Entry 8HPY (X-ray diffraction, 5.87 A resolution (low resolution: residue-level contacts below are approximate; hydrogen-bond / salt-bridge calls are withheld)); this record covers chains A and D.

[Chain A]
Protein: Disintegrin and metalloproteinase domain-containing protein 22
From: Homo sapiens
Reference sequence: Q9P0K1 (ADA22_HUMAN); residue numbers follow UniProt; this construct covers 233-718
Sequence (486 residues; each row starts with the number of its first residue):
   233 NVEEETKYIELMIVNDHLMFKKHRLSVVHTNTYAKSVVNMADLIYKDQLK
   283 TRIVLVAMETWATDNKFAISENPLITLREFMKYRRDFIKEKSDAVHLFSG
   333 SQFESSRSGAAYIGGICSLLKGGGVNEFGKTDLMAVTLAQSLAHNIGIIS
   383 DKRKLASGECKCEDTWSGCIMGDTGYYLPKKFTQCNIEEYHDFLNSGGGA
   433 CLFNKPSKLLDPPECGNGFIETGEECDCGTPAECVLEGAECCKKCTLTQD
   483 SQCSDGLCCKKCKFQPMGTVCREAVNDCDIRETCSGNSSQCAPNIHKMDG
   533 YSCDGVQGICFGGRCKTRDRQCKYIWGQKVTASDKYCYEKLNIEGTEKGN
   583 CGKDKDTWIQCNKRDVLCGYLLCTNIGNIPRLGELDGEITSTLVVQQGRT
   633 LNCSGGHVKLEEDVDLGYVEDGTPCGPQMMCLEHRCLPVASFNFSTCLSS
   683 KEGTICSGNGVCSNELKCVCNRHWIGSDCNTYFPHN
Disordered / not traced: 717-718
Disulfides: Cys-349/Cys-433, Cys-392/Cys-417, Cys-394/Cys-401, Cys-447/Cys-477, Cys-458/Cys-474, Cys-460/Cys-466, Cys-473/Cys-494, Cys-485/Cys-491, Cys-490/Cys-516, Cys-503/Cys-523, Cys-510/Cys-542, Cys-535/Cys-547, Cys-554/Cys-605, Cys-569/Cys-635, Cys-583/Cys-593, Cys-600/Cys-663, Cys-657/Cys-668, Cys-679/Cys-694, Cys-688/Cys-700, Cys-702/Cys-711
Glycans and other covalent adducts: N-acetylglucosamine (NAG) linked to Asn-519, Asn-634, Asn-675
Ion coordination: Ca2+ site 1: Glu-242, Asp-325, Cys-433, Asn-436; Ca2+ site 2: Glu-446, Asn-449, Phe-451, Glu-453, Glu-456, Asp-459; Ca2+ site 3: Asp-511, Ile-512, Glu-514, Asn-526, Ile-527
Curated features (UniProtKB/Swiss-Prot):
  - glycosylation (N-linked (GlcNAc...) asparagine): Asn-519, Asn-634, Asn-675
  - natural variant: Cys-401 (C401Y: In DEE61; uncertain significance)

[Chain D]
Protein: Leucine-rich glioma-inactivated protein 1
From: Homo sapiens
Reference sequence: O95970 (LGI1_HUMAN); numbering as in UniProt (aligned over 39-557)
Sequence (526 residues; row label = number of the first residue in the row):
    32 HHHHHHHKPKCPAVCTCTKDNALCENARSIPRTVPPDVISLSFVRSGFTE
    82 ISEGSFLFTPSLQLLLFTSNSFDVISDDAFIGLPHLEYLFIENNNIKSIS
   132 RHTFRGLKSLIHLSLANNNLQTLPKDIFKGLDSLTNVDLRGNSFNCDCKL
   182 KWLVEWLGHTNATVEDIYCEGPPEYKKRKINSLSSKDFDCIITEFAKSQD
   232 LPYQSLSIDTFSYLNDEYVVIAQPFTGKCIFLEWDHVEKTFRNYDNITGT
   282 STVVCKPIVIETQLYVIVAQLFGGSHIYKRDSFANKFIKIQDIEILKIRK
   332 PNDIETFKIENNWYFVVADSSKAGFTTIYKWNGNGFYSHQSLHAWYRDTD
   382 VEYLEIVRTPQTLRTPHLILSSSSQRPVIYQWNKATQLFTNQTDIPNMED
   432 VYAVKHFSVKGDVYICLTRFIGDSKVMKWGGSSFQDIQRMPSRGSMVFQP
   482 LQINNYQYAILGSDYSFTQVYNWDAEKAKFVKFQELNVQAPRSFTHVSIN
   532 KRNFLFASSFKGNTQIYKHVIVDLSA
Disordered / not traced: 32-40, 556-557
Disulfides: Cys-42/Cys-48, Cys-46/Cys-55, Cys-177/Cys-200, Cys-179/Cys-221, Cys-260/Cys-286
Glycans and other covalent adducts: N-acetylglucosamine (NAG) linked to Asn-192, Asn-277, Asn-422
Sequence notes: expression tag (32-38)
Ion coordination: Ca2+: Asp-334, Glu-336, Asp-381, Val-382, Glu-383
Curated features (UniProtKB/Swiss-Prot):
  - glycosylation (N-linked (GlcNAc...) asparagine): Asn-192, Asn-277, Asn-422
  - natural variant: Cys-42 (C42G: In ETL1; C42R: In ETL1), Cys-46 (C46R: In ETL1), Ala-110 (A110D: In ETL1), Ile-122 (I122K: In ETL1), Glu-123 (E123K: In ETL1), Arg-136 (R136W: In ETL1), Ser-145 (S145R: In ETL1), Leu-154 (L154P: In ETL1), Cys-200 (C200R: In ETL1), Leu-232 (L232P: In ETL1), Ile-298 (I298T: In ETL1), Phe-318 (F318C: In ETL1), 3 further natural variant entries in UniProt
  - mutagenesis: Asn-192 (N192Q: Affects glycosylation; when associated with Q-277 and Q-422. Loss of protein secretion; when associated with Q-277 and Q-422), Asn-277 (N277Q: Affects glycosylation; when associated with Q-192 and Q-422. Loss of protein secretion; when associated with Q-192 and Q-422), Asn-422 (N422Q: Affects glycosylation; when associated with Q-192 and Q-277. Loss of protein secretion; when associated with Q-192 and Q-277)

[How chain A and chain D interact]
Contacting residue pairs - 30 pairs, chain A then chain D:
  Ser-337(A) with Trp-376(D)
  Ser-340(A) with Lys-353(D)
  Glu-359(A) with Lys-353(D)
  Lys-362(A) with Ser-404(D); Ser-405(D); Asp-431(D)
  Leu-365(A) with Arg-378(D)
  Thr-397(A) with Thr-281(D); Ser-282(D); Leu-302(D)
  Trp-398(A) with Ser-282(D); Thr-283(D); Val-284(D); Leu-302(D)
  Gly-400(A) with Lys-331(D)
  Asp-405(A) with Arg-330(D); Lys-331(D); Ala-354(D)
  Thr-406(A) with Ser-352(D); Lys-353(D); Arg-378(D)
  Gly-407(A) with Ser-351(D); Ser-352(D); Arg-378(D)
  Tyr-408(A) with Asn-333(D); Ser-351(D); Thr-380(D); Tyr-433(D)
  Tyr-409(A) with Pro-332(D); Asn-333(D)
Interface residues without a listed pair, chain A (17 interface residues in all): Gln-334, Ser-338, Arg-339, Ser-399
Interface residues without a listed pair, chain D (23 interface residues in all): Leu-237, Pro-255, Tyr-377

[Summary]
17 residues of chain A face 23 of chain D across their interface. N-acetylglucosamine is covalently linked to
Asn-519(A), Asn-634(A) and Asn-675(A). Covalently linked N-acetylglucosamine: at Asn-192(D), Asn-277(D) and
Asn-422(D). Curated annotation (UniProt) lists 3 mutagenesis sites on chain D.
Here chain A is Disintegrin and metalloproteinase domain-containing protein 22 and chain D is Leucine-rich
glioma-inactivated protein 1, both from Homo sapiens. Entry 8HPY (Crystal structure of human LGI1-ADAM22
complex) was determined by X-ray diffraction.
